PDB entry 4AIR | X-ray diffraction, 1.80 A resolution | chains B and D of the 4 polymer chains in the assembly

# Chain B
Protein: Cysteine synthase
From: Leishmania major
Notes: EC 2.5.1.47
UniProtKB: Q4Q159 (Q4Q159_LEIMA); numbering as in UniProt (aligned over 1-333)
Sequence (354 residues; numbered -20 to 333; the number before each row is that of its first residue; numbers below 1 keep their minus sign (Met-20 is residue -20)):
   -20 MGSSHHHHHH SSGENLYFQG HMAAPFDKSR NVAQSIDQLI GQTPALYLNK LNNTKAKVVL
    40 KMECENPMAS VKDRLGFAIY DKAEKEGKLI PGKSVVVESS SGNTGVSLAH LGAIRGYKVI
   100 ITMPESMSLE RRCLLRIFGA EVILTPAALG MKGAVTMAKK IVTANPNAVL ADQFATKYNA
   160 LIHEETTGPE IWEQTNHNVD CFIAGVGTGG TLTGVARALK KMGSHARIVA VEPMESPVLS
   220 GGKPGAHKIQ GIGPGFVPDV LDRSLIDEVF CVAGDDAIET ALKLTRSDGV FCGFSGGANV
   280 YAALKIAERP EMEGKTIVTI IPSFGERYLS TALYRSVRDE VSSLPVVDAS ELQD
Disordered / not traced: -20 to 3, 215-240
Sequence notes: initiating methionine (-20); expression tag (-19 to 0)
Reported in the primary citation:
  - binding site for Fga-fga-fga-fga-fga: Asn82, Thr83, Ser107, Phe273, Ser274, Ala311, Leu312
  - binding site for Fga-fga-fga-fga (chain D): Ser80, Asn82, Thr83, Arg110, Phe273, Ser274
  - conformationally variable residues (side-chain flip): Arg110

# Chain D
Protein: Fga-fga-fga-fga
Sequence (4 residues; row label = number of the first residue in the row):
  1327 EEEE
Modified positions: Glu1327, Glu1328, Glu1329, Glu1330 (gamma-D-glutamic acid; FGA)

# Chain B / chain D interface
Pairs across the interface (20; chain B residue first):
  Lys51(B) - Glu1329(D)  hydrogen bond (side chain-backbone)
  Ser79(B) - Glu1330(D)  hydrogen bond (side chain-backbone)
  Ser80(B) - Glu1330(D)  hydrogen bond (backbone-backbone)
  Gly81(B) - Glu1328(D)
  Gly81(B) - Glu1329(D)
  Gly81(B) - Glu1330(D)
  Asn82(B) - Glu1328(D)
  Asn82(B) - Glu1329(D)
  Thr83(B) - Glu1329(D)  hydrogen bond (side chain-backbone)
  Arg110(B) - Glu1328(D)
  Arg110(B) - Glu1329(D)
  Arg110(B) - Glu1330(D)  hydrogen bond (side chain-backbone)
  Met130(B) - Glu1330(D)
  Gly272(B) - Glu1327(D)
  Phe273(B) - Glu1327(D)  hydrogen bond (backbone-backbone)
  Phe273(B) - Glu1328(D)
  Ser274(B) - Glu1328(D)  hydrogen bond (side chain-backbone)
  Tyr307(B) - Glu1327(D)
  Tyr307(B) - Glu1328(D)
  Leu312(B) - Glu1327(D)
Also at the interface, not in a pair above, chain B (14 interface residues in all): Met106

# Overview
14 residues of chain B and 4 residues of chain D are in contact; the contacts include 7 hydrogen bonds. Polar
contacts include Lys51(B)-Glu1329(D), Ser79(B)-Glu1330(D) and Thr83(B)-Glu1329(D). From the paper: a binding
site for Fga-fga-fga-fga-fga at Asn82(B), Thr83(B) and Ser107(B) among others; a binding site for
Fga-fga-fga-fga (chain D) at Ser80(B), Asn82(B) and Thr83(B) among others.
Here chain B is Cysteine synthase (Leishmania major) and chain D is Fga-fga-fga-fga. Entry 4AIR (Leishmania
major cysteine synthase) was determined by X-ray diffraction.
